Entry 6HR2 (X-ray diffraction, 1.76 A resolution); this record covers chains B and C of the 4 polymer chains in the assembly.

[Chain B]
Molecule: von Hippel-Lindau disease tumor suppressor
Organism: Homo sapiens
Reference sequence: P40337 (VHL_HUMAN), isoform P40337-3; residues 61-209 here correspond to UniProt positions 8-156 (UniProt number = residue number - 53)
Chain sequence (149 residues; numbered 61 to 209; the number before each row is that of its first residue):
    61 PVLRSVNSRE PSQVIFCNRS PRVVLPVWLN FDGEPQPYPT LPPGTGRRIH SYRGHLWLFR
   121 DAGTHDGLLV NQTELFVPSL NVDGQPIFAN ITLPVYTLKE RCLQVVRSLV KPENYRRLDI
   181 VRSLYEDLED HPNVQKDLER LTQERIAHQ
Small-molecule neighbours: FWZ ((2S,4R)-N-[[2-[2-[4-[[4-[3-azanyl-6-(2-hydroxyphenyl)pyridazin-4-yl]piperazin-1-yl]methyl]phenyl]ethoxy]-4-(4-methyl-1,3-thiazol-5-yl)phenyl]methyl]-1-[(2S)-2-[(1-fluoranylcyclopropyl)carbonylamino]-3,3-dimethyl-butanoyl]-4-oxidanyl-pyrrolidine-2-carboxamide): Asn67, Arg69, Phe76, Pro86, Trp88, Phe91, Tyr98, Pro99, Leu101, Arg107, Ile109, His110, Ser111, Tyr112, His115, Trp117

[Chain C]
Molecule: Elongin-C
Organism: Homo sapiens
Reference sequence: Q15369 (ELOC_HUMAN); residues 17-112 here = UniProt positions 17-112
Chain sequence (97 residues; each row starts with the number of its first residue):
    16 MMYVKLISSD GHEFIVKREH ALTSGTIKAM LSGPGQFAEN ETNEVNFREI PSHVLSKVCM
    76 YFTYKVRYTN SSTEIPEFPI APEIALELLM AANFLDC
Disordered / not traced: 48-57
Construct notes: initiating methionine (16)

[How chain B and chain C interact]
Pairs across the interface (36; chain B residue first):
  Arg79(B) - Glu89(C)
  Pro81(B) - Glu92(C)
  Arg82(B) - Glu92(C)  salt bridge
  Gln132(B) - Ser86(C)  hydrogen bond (side chain-backbone)
  Gln132(B) - Ser87(C)  hydrogen bond
  Leu153(B) - Ile90(C)
  Leu153(B) - Pro91(C)
  Leu153(B) - Glu92(C)
  Val155(B) - Tyr83(C)
  Val155(B) - Thr84(C)
  Tyr156(B) - Tyr76(C)  hydrogen bond (backbone-side chain)
  Thr157(B) - Tyr76(C)
  Thr157(B) - Cys112(C)
  Leu158(B) - Tyr76(C)  hydrogen bond (backbone-side chain)
  Leu158(B) - Phe93(C)  hydrophobic
  Leu158(B) - Ala107(C)  hydrophobic
  Leu158(B) - Cys112(C)  hydrogen bond (backbone-backbone)
  Lys159(B) - Leu104(C)
  Lys159(B) - Ala107(C)
  Lys159(B) - Asn108(C)  hydrogen bond
  Lys159(B) - Cys112(C)  hydrogen bond (backbone-backbone)
  Arg161(B) - Glu92(C)  salt bridge
  Arg161(B) - Phe93(C)  hydrogen bond (side chain-backbone)
  Arg161(B) - Ile95(C)
  Cys162(B) - Ile95(C)  hydrophobic
  Cys162(B) - Leu103(C)  hydrophobic
  Cys162(B) - Leu104(C)
  Leu163(B) - Leu104(C)  hydrophobic
  Val165(B) - Ile95(C)
  Val166(B) - Ala100(C)  hydrophobic
  Val166(B) - Leu101(C)  hydrophobic
  Leu169(B) - Pro97(C)  hydrophobic
  Val181(B) - Met105(C)
  Leu184(B) - Leu104(C)  hydrophobic
  Leu184(B) - Met105(C)  hydrophobic
  Leu184(B) - Asn108(C)
Other interface residues (no listed pair), chain B (24 interface residues in all): Pro154, Gln164, Leu178, Ile180, Ser183, Asp187
Other interface residues (no listed pair), chain C (23 interface residues in all): Val73, Tyr79, Lys80

[In short]
Chain B and chain C form an interface of 24 and 23 residues respectively, with 8 hydrogen bonds and 2 salt
bridges. Polar pairs include Arg82(B)-Glu92(C), Arg161(B)-Glu92(C) and Gln132(B)-Ser86(C). Chain B binds
compound FWZ.
Chain B is von Hippel-Lindau disease tumor suppressor and chain C is Elongin-C, both from Homo sapiens; the
structure, Crystal structure of PROTAC 2 in complex with the bromodomain of human SMARCA4 and
pVHL:ElonginC:ElonginB, was determined by X-ray diffraction together with 6HAX, 6HAY and 6HAZ from the same
study.
